Entry 7ZU0 (electron microscopy, 4.40 A resolution (low resolution: residue-level contacts below are approximate; hydrogen-bond / salt-bridge calls are withheld)); this record covers chains B and F of the 6 polymer chains in the assembly.

== Chain B ==
Molecule: Vacuolar protein sorting-associated protein 16
Organism: Saccharomyces cerevisiae
UniProt: Q03308 (VPS16_YEAST); residue numbers follow UniProt; this construct covers 1-798
Sequence (798 residues; row label = number of the first residue in the row):
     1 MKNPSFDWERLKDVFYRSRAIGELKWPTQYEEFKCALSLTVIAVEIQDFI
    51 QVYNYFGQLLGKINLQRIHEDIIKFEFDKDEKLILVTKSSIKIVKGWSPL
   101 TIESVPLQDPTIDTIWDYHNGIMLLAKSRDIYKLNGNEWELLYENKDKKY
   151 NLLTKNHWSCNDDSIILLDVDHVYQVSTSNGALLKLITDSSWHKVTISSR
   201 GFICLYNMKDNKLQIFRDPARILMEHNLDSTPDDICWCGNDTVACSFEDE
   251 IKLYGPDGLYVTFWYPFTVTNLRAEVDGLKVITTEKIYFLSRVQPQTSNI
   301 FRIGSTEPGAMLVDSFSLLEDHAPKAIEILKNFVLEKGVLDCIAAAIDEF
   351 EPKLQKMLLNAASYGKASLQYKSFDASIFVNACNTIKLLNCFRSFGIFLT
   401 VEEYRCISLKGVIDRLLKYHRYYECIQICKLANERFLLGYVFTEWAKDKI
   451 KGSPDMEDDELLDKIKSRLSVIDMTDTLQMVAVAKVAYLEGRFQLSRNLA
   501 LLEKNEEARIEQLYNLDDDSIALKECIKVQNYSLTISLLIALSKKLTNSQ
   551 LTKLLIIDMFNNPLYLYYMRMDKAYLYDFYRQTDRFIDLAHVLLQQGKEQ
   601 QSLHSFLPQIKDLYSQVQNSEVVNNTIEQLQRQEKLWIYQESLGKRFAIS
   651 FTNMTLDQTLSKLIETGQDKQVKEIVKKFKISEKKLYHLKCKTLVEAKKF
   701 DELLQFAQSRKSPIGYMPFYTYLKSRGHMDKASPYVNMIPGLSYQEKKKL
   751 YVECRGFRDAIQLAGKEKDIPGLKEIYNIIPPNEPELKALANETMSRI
Unresolved in the structure: 1-2, 709-712, 740-798

== Chain F ==
Molecule: Vacuolar protein sorting-associated protein 41
Organism: Saccharomyces cerevisiae
UniProt: P38959 (VPS41_YEAST); the author numbering skips numbers that UniProt does not, so the offset changes along the chain: -2 to 878 = UniProt 1-881; 882-992 = UniProt 882-992
Sequence (1016 residues; numbered -2 to 1016; 3 numbers in that range are skipped by the numbering (no residue carries them; nothing is unmodelled there); the number before each row is that of its first residue; numbers below 1 keep their minus sign (Met-2 is residue -2)):
    -2 MTTDNHQNDSVLDQQSGERTIDESNSISDENNVDNKREDVNVTSPTKSVS
    48 CISQAENGVASRTDESTITGSATDAETGDDDDDDDDDDDEDEDDEDEPPL
    98 LKYTRISQLPKNFFQRDSISSCLFGDTFFAFGTHSGILHLTTCAFEPIKT
   148 IKCHRSSILCINTDGKYFATGSIDGTVIIGSMDDPQNITQYDFKRPINSV
   198 ALHSNFQASRMFVSGGMAGDVVLSQRNWLGNRIDIVLNKKKKKKTRKDDL
   248 SSDMKGPIMGIYTMGDLILWMDDDGITFCDVPTRSQLLNIPFPSRIFNVQ
   298 DVRPDLFRPHVHFLESDRVVIGWGSNIWLFKVSFTKDSNSIKSGDSNSQS
   348 NNMSHFNPTTNIGSLLSSAASSFRGTPDKKVELECHFTVSMLITGLASFK
   398 DDQLLCLGFDIDIEEEATIDEDMKEGKNFSKRPENLLAKGNAPELKIVDL
   448 FNGDEIYNDEVIMKNYEKLSINDYHLGKHIDKTTPEYYLISSNDAIRVQE
   498 LSLKDHFDWFMERKQYYKAWKIGKYVIGSEERFSIGLKFLNSLVTKKDWG
   548 TLVDHLNIIFEETLNSLDSNSYDVTQNVLKEWADIIEILITSGNIVEIAP
   598 LIPKKPALRKSVYDDVLHYFLANDMINKFHEYITKWDLKLFSVEDFEEEL
   648 ETRIEAASEPTASSKEEGSNITYRTELVHLYLKENKYTKAIPHLLKAKDL
   698 RALTIIKIQNLLPQYLDQIVDIILLPYKGEISHISKLSIFEIQTIFNKPI
   748 DLLFENRHTISVARIYEIFEHDCPKSFKKILFCYLIKFLDTDDSFMISPY
   798 ENQLIELYSEYDRQSLLPFLQKHNNYNVESAIEVCSSKLGLYNELIYLWG
   848 KIGETKKALSLIIDELKNPQLAIDFVKNWGD
   882 SELWEFMINYSLDKPNFTKAILTCSDETSEIYLKVIRGMSDDLQIDNLQD
   932 IIKHIVQENSLSLEVRDNILVIINDETKKFANEFLKIRSQGKLFQVDESD
   982 IEINDDLNGVLDYKDDDDKDYKDDDDKDYKDDDDK
Unresolved in the structure: -2 to 862, 978-1016
Differences from the reference sequence: expression tag (993-1016)
Curated features (UniProtKB/Swiss-Prot):
  - modified residue (Phosphoserine): Ser23, Ser50

== How chain B and chain F interact ==
Residue-residue contacts - 13 pairs, chain B then chain F:
  Leu319(B) with Leu966(F)
  Asp321(B) with Lys959(F)
  Ala323(B) with Ala962(F)
  Pro324(B) with Thr958(F); Lys959(F); Ala962(F)
  Lys325(B) with Asn955(F); Thr958(F)
  Ile327(B) with Phe965(F)
  Leu330(B) with Arg969(F)
  Tyr364(B) with Arg969(F)
  Ala367(B) with Arg969(F)
  Ser368(B) with Arg969(F)
Also at the interface, not in a pair above, chain B (11 interface residues in all): Gly365
Also at the interface, not in a pair above, chain F (9 interface residues in all): Asn963, Ser970

== Summary ==
Chain B and chain F form an interface of 11 and 9 residues respectively.
Chain B is Vacuolar protein sorting-associated protein 16 and chain F is Vacuolar protein sorting-associated
protein 41, both from Saccharomyces cerevisiae; the structure, HOPS tethering complex from yeast, was
determined by electron microscopy together with 7ZTY from the same study.
